PDB entry 5GJP | X-ray diffraction, 2.50 A resolution | chain A

== Chain A ==
Protein: Lysine/ornithine decarboxylase
Source organism: Selenomonas ruminantium
Notes: EC 4.1.1.18
Reference sequence: O50657 (DCLO_SELRU); residues 1-393 here = UniProt positions 1-393
Chain sequence (393 residues; each row starts with the number of its first residue):
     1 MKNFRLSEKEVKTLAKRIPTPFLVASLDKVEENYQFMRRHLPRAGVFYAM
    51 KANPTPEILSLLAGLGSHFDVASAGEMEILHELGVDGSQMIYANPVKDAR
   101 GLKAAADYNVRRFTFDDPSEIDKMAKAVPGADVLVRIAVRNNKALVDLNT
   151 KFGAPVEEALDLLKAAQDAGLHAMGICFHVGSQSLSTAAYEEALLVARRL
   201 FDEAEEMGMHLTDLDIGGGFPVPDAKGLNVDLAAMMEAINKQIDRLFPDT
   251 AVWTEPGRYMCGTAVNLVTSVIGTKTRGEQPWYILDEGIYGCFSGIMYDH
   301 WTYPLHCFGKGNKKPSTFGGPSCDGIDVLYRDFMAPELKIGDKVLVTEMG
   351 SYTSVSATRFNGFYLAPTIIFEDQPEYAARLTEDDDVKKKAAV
Disordered / not traced: 142-149, 390-393
Ligand contacts:
  - Mg2+ (MG): S354, V355, A357, T358, R359
  - pentane-1,5-diamine (N2P): S182, R258, Y290, Y298, D299, D324, Y352, S356, F360
  - pyridoxal phosphate (PLP): A49, K51, D70, A93, R136, H179, S182, Q183, G218, G219, F220, E255, P256, G257, R258, C323, Y352
UniProt features mapped onto this chain:
  - active site: C323 (Proton donor)
  - modified residue: K51 (N6-(pyridoxal phosphate)lysine)
  - mutagenesis: A44 to V46 (2-fold increase in substrate specificity towards ornithine. 5-fold increase in substrate specificity towards ornithine; when associated with D-54 ...), A52 (A52C: No change in substrate specificity), P54 (P54D: 3-fold increase in substrate specificity towards ornithine. 5-fold increase in substrate specificity towards ornithine; when associated with 44-V--P-46 ...), G319 (G319W: 7-fold increase in substrate specificity towards ornithine), S322 (S322A: 29-fold increase in substrate specificity towards ornithine. 70-fold increase in substrate specificity towards ornithine; when associated with 44-V--P-46 and D-54 ...), I326 (I326L: 16-fold increase in substrate specificity towards ornithine; when associated with T-322. 16-fold increase in substrate specificity towards ornithine; when associated with 44-V--P-46 ...), G350 (G350D: Loss of dimer formation and decarboxylase activity)
From the paper describing this entry:
  - catalytic residues: K51
  - binding site for pyridoxal phosphate: K51, H179, S182, G219, F220, E255, G257, R258, Y352
  - binding site for pentane-1,5-diamine: Y290, Y298, D299, D324, Y352, S356, F360
  - conformationally variable residues (order/disorder transition): I137 to G153
  - contacts within the chain: Q183-V222 (hydrogen bond), F220-Y259 (water-mediated contact), A225-T302 (backbone contact)

== In short ==
Bound to chain A: pentane-1,5-diamine, pyridoxal phosphate and Mg2+. UniProt lists active-site residue C323
and 9 mutagenesis sites. The paper reports the catalytic residue K51; a binding site for pyridoxal phosphate
at K51, H179 and S182 among others.
Chain A is Lysine/ornithine decarboxylase (Selenomonas ruminantium); the structure, Crystal structure of SrLDC
in complex with PLP and Cadaverine, was determined by X-ray diffraction (same publication as 5GJM and 5GJN).
